8ZR5 - chains A and N of the 5 polymer chains in the assembly; structure by electron microscopy, 3.31 A resolution.

[Chain A]
Protein: Guanine nucleotide-binding protein G(s) subunit alpha isoforms short
Source organism: Homo sapiens
Reference sequence: P63092 (GNAS2_HUMAN); residue numbers follow UniProt; this construct covers 1-394
Chain sequence (394 residues; each row starts with the number of its first residue):
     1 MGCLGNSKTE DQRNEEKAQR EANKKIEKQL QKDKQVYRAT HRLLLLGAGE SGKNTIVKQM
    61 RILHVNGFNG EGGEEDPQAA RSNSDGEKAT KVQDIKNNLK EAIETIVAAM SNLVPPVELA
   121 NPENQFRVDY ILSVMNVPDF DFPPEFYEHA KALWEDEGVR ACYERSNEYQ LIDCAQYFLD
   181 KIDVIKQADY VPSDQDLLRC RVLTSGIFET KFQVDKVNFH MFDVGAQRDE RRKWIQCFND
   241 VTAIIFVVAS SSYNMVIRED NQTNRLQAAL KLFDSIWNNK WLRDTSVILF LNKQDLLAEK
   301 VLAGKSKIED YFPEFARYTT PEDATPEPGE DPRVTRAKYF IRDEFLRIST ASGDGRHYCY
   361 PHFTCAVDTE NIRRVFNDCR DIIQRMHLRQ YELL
Not modelled in the structure: 1-8, 63-203, 255-262
Differences from the reference sequence: conflict Asn54 (Ser in P63092), Ala226 (Gly in P63092), Ala268 (Glu in P63092), Lys271 (Asn in P63092), Asp274 (Lys in P63092), Lys280 (Arg in P63092), Asp284 (Thr in P63092), Thr285 (Ile in P63092)

[Chain N]
Protein: Nanobody 35
Source organism: synthetic construct
Notes: antibody fragment or engineered binder
Chain sequence (157 residues; numbered -22 to 134; the number before each row is that of its first residue; numbers below 1 keep their minus sign (Met-22 is residue -22)):
   -22 MKYLLPTAAA GLLLLAAQPA MAMQVQLQES GGGLVQPGGS LRLSCAASGF TFSNYKMNWV
    38 RQAPGKGLEW VSDISQSGAS ISYTGSVKGR FTISRDNAKN TLYLQMNSLK PEDTAVYYCA
    98 RCPAPFTRDC FDVTSTTYAY RGQGTQVTVS SHHHHHH
Not modelled in the structure: -22 to 0, 129-134
Cystine bridges: Cys22-Cys96

[Interface between chain A and chain N]
Pairs across the interface - 22 pairs, chain A then chain N:
  Arg228(A) with Thr113(N)
  Asp229(A) with Thr111(N); Thr113(N), hydrogen bond
  Glu230(A) with Thr111(N); Thr113(N), hydrogen bond; Thr114(N)
  Arg232(A) with Pro100(N); Phe108(N); Tyr115(N); Tyr117(N)
  Thr263(A) with Glu46(N), hydrogen bond
  Asn264(A) with Glu46(N), hydrogen bond (backbone-side chain)
  Gln267(A) with Gly62(N)
  Lys271(A) with Trp47(N)
  Ser275(A) with Cys107(N), hydrogen bond (side chain-backbone); Phe108(N)
  Asn278(A) with Arg105(N)
  Asn279(A) with Asp106(N)
  Arg283(A) with Arg105(N)
  Tyr311(A) with Gly62(N); Ser63(N)
  Pro313(A) with Gly62(N)
Other interface residues (no listed pair), chain A (17 interface residues in all): Arg231, Asp310, Glu314
Other interface residues (no listed pair), chain N (19 interface residues in all): Lys43, Leu45, Thr61, Lys65, Ser112

[In short]
The interface between chain A and chain N involves 17 residues on one side and 19 on the other; the contacts
include 5 hydrogen bonds. Polar pairs include Asp229(A)-Thr113(N), Glu230(A)-Thr113(N) and Thr263(A)-Glu46(N).
Here chain A is Guanine nucleotide-binding protein G(s) subunit alpha isoforms short (Homo sapiens) and chain
N is Nanobody 35 (synthetic construct). Entry 8ZR5 (Cryo-EM Structure of GPR119-Gs-Firuglipel complex) was
determined by electron microscopy.
